PDB entry 5GOZ | X-ray diffraction, 2.05 A resolution | chain A

# Chain A
Protein: RNA-directed RNA polymerase NS5
Source organism: Zika virus (strain Mr 766)
UniProtKB: H9A910 (H9A910_ZIKV); residues 4-265 here correspond to UniProt positions 2524-2785 (UniProt number = residue number + 2520)
Sequence (269 residues; numbered 0 to 268; the number before each row is that of its first residue; numbering starts at 0):
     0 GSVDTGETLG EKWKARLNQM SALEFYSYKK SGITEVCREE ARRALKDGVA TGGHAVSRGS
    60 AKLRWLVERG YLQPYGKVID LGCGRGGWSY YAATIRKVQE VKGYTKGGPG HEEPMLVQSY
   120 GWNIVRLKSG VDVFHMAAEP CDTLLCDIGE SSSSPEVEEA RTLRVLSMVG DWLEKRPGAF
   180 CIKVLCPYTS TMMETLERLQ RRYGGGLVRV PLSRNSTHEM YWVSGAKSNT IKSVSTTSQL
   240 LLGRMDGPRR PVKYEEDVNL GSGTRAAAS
Unresolved in the structure: 0-3, 266-268
Differences from the reference sequence: expression tag (0-3, 266-268)
Residues lining bound ligands:
  - GTP (guanosine-5'-triphosphate): Lys13, Leu16, Asn17, Gln18, Met19, Phe24, Lys28, Ser150, Ser151, Ser152, Glu157, Arg213, Ser215
  - S-adenosylhomocysteine (SAH): Ser56, Gly58, Ser59, Gly81, Cys82, Gly83, Arg84, Gly85, Gly86, Trp87, Thr104, Lys105, Gly106, His110, Glu111, Val130, Asp131, Val132, Phe133, Asp146, Ile147
From the paper describing this entry:
  - binding site for GTP: Lys13, Leu16, Asn17, Met19, Phe24, Ser151

# Overview
Bound to chain A: GTP and S-adenosylhomocysteine. From the paper: a binding site for GTP at Lys13, Leu16 and
Asn17 among others.
Chain A is RNA-directed RNA polymerase NS5 (Zika virus (strain Mr 766)); the structure, Crystal structure of
ZIKV NS5 Methyltransferase in complex with GTP and SAH, was determined by X-ray diffraction together with 5GP1
from the same study.
